PDB entry 1EQZ | X-ray diffraction, 2.50 A resolution | chains I and A of the 10 polymer chains in the assembly

Chain I:
Molecule: 146 nucleotides long DNA
Sequence (146 nucleotides; each row starts with the number of its first residue):
     1 ATCAATATCC ACCTGCAGAT TCTACCAAAA GTGTATTTGG AAACTGCTCC ATCAAAAGGC
    61 ATGTTCAGCG GAATTCCGCT GAACATGCCT TTTGATGGAG CAGTTTCCAA ATACACTTTT
   121 GGTAGAATCT GCAGGTGGAT ATTGAT
Metal / ion sites: Mn2+ site 1 near DA1 (its only coordinating residue here); Mn2+ site 2 near DG18 (its only coordinating residue here); Mn2+ site 3: DG39, DG40; Mn2+ site 4 near DG70 (its only coordinating residue here); K+: DG97, DG98; Mn2+ site 5 near DG100 (its only coordinating residue here); Mn2+ site 6 near DG121 (its only coordinating residue here); Mn2+ site 7 near DG134 (its only coordinating residue here)

Chain A:
Protein: Protein (histone H2A)
From: Gallus gallus
Reference sequence: P02263 (H2A4_CHICK); residue numbers follow UniProt; this construct covers 1-128
Chain sequence (129 residues; numbered 0 to 128; the number before each row is that of its first residue; numbering starts at 0):
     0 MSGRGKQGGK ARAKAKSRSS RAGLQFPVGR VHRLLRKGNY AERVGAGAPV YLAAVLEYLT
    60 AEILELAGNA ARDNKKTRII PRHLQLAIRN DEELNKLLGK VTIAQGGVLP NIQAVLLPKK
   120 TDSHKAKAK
Not modelled in the structure: 0, 126-128
Metal / ion sites: K+: Lys124 (shared with 1 residue of chain J)
Curated features (UniProtKB/Swiss-Prot):
  - modified residue (N6-(2-hydroxyisobutyryl)lysine): Lys75, Lys119

Interface between chain I and chain A:
Residue-residue contacts - 14 pairs, chain I then chain A:
  DA11(I) with Lys74(A), salt bridge to the phosphate
  DA19(I) with Arg77(A), sugar contact
  DA29(I) with Arg32(A), phosphate contact
  DA30(I) with Gly28(A), phosphate contact; Arg29(A), phosphate contact; Arg32(A), salt bridge to the phosphate
  DG31(I) with Ala14(A), phosphate contact; Lys15(A), phosphate contact; Ser16(A), phosphate contact; Arg17(A), salt bridge to the phosphate
  DT32(I) with Ala14(A), phosphate contact; Lys15(A), hydrogen bond to the phosphate
  DT38(I) with Arg42(A), sugar contact
  DG39(I) with Arg42(A), sugar contact

Overview:
8 residues of chain I and 10 residues of chain A are in contact; the contacts include 1 hydrogen bond and 3
salt bridges. Among the polar pairs are DT32(I)-Lys15(A), DA11(I)-Lys74(A) and DA30(I)-Arg32(A). DG39(I) and
DG40(I) form the Mn2+ site 3.
Here chain I is 146 nucleotides long DNA and chain A is Protein (histone H2A) (Gallus gallus). Entry 1EQZ
(X-ray structure of the nucleosome core particle at 2.5 A resolution) was determined by X-ray diffraction.
